Entry 1BD3 (X-ray diffraction, 1.93 A resolution); this record covers chains D and A of the 4 polymer chains in the assembly.

Chain D (and A):
Molecule: Uracil phosphoribosyltransferase
Organism: Toxoplasma gondii
Notes: EC 2.4.2.9; chain A of this document is another copy of the same molecule, construct and numbering; everything in this record applies to it too
UniProtKB: Q26998 (UPP_TOXGO); numbering as in UniProt (aligned over 2-244)
Amino-acid sequence (243 residues; each row starts with the number of its first residue):
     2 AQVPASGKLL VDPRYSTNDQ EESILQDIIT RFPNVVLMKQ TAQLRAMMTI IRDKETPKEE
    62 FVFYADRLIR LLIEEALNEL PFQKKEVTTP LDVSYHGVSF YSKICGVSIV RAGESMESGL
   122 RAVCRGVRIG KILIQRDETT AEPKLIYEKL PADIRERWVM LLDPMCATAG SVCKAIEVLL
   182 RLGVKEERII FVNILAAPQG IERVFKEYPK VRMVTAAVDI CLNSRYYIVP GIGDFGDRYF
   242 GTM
Not modelled in the structure: 2-20
Construct notes: conflict Gln-84 (Glu in Q26998), Glu-157 (Asp in Q26998); engineered mutation Val-128 (Cys in Q26998)
Curated features (UniProtKB/Swiss-Prot):
  - binding site (GTP): Lys-59, Arg-68, Tyr-102 to Ile-105, Arg-129, Arg-158
  - binding site (5-phospho-alpha-D-ribose 1-diphosphate): Arg-112, Arg-137, Asp-164 to Ser-172, Asp-235
  - binding site (uracil): Ile-229, Gly-234 to Phe-236
  - mutagenesis: Lys-59 (K59A: GTP-induced enzymatic activation is reduced 4-fold), Arg-68 (R68A: GTP-induced enzymatic activation is reduced 2-fold), Lys-150 (K150A: GTP-induced enzymatic activation is reduced 4-fold), Asp-235 (D235A/N: No enzymatic activity)

Interface between chain D and chain A:
Residue-residue contacts - 92 pairs, chain D then chain A:
  Lys-40(D) / Lys-40(A)
  Lys-40(D) / Glu-76(A)  salt bridge
  Thr-42(D) / Asn-79(A)
  Ala-43(D) / Asn-79(A)
  Ala-43(D) / Phe-83(A)  hydrophobic
  Ala-43(D) / Val-99(A)
  Ala-43(D) / Phe-101(A)
  Gln-44(D) / Leu-78(A)  hydrogen bond (side chain-backbone)
  Gln-44(D) / Asn-79(A)
  Gln-44(D) / Phe-101(A)
  Ala-47(D) / Val-99(A)
  Ala-47(D) / Phe-101(A)  hydrophobic
  Met-49(D) / Tyr-96(A)
  Thr-50(D) / Val-88(A)
  Thr-50(D) / Tyr-96(A)
  Thr-50(D) / Gly-98(A)
  Thr-50(D) / Val-99(A)
  Arg-53(D) / Thr-90(A)
  Arg-53(D) / Pro-91(A)
  Arg-53(D) / Tyr-96(A)
  Asp-54(D) / Val-88(A)
  Asp-54(D) / Thr-89(A)
  Lys-55(D) / Thr-89(A)  hydrogen bond (backbone-backbone)
  Lys-55(D) / Thr-90(A)
  Lys-55(D) / Pro-91(A)
  Lys-55(D) / Asp-93(A)  salt bridge
  Glu-61(D) / Arg-126(A)  salt bridge
  Phe-64(D) / Ala-123(A)
  Phe-64(D) / Val-124(A)
  Phe-64(D) / Arg-126(A)
  Arg-68(D) / Glu-75(A)  salt bridge
  Arg-68(D) / Leu-78(A)
  Arg-68(D) / Val-124(A)
  Arg-71(D) / Arg-71(A)
  Leu-72(D) / Leu-72(A)  hydrophobic
  Leu-72(D) / Glu-75(A)
  Glu-75(D) / Met-48(A)
  Glu-75(D) / Arg-68(A)  salt bridge
  Leu-78(D) / Gln-44(A)  hydrogen bond (backbone-side chain)
  Leu-78(D) / Arg-68(A)
  Asn-79(D) / Thr-42(A)  hydrogen bond
  Asn-79(D) / Ala-43(A)
  Asn-79(D) / Gln-44(A)
  Phe-83(D) / Ala-43(A)  hydrophobic
  Val-88(D) / Asp-54(A)
  Thr-89(D) / Asp-54(A)
  Thr-89(D) / Lys-55(A)  hydrogen bond (backbone-backbone)
  Thr-90(D) / Arg-53(A)
  Thr-90(D) / Lys-55(A)
  Thr-90(D) / Pro-231(A)  hydrogen bond (side chain-backbone)
  Thr-90(D) / Gly-232(A)  hydrogen bond (side chain-backbone)
  Pro-91(D) / Arg-53(A)
  Pro-91(D) / Lys-55(A)
  Pro-91(D) / Ile-233(A)
  Pro-91(D) / Arg-239(A)
  Leu-92(D) / Asn-224(A)
  Leu-92(D) / Tyr-228(A)  hydrophobic
  Leu-92(D) / Ile-229(A)
  Leu-92(D) / Val-230(A)  hydrophobic
  Leu-92(D) / Pro-231(A)
  Leu-92(D) / Gly-232(A)
  Leu-92(D) / Gly-234(A)
  Val-94(D) / Pro-231(A)  hydrophobic
  Ser-95(D) / Pro-231(A)
  Tyr-96(D) / Arg-46(A)  hydrogen bond
  Tyr-96(D) / Met-49(A)
  Tyr-96(D) / Thr-50(A)
  Tyr-96(D) / Arg-53(A)
  His-97(D) / Arg-46(A)  hydrogen bond (backbone-side chain)
  Gly-98(D) / Thr-50(A)
  Val-99(D) / Ala-43(A)
  Val-99(D) / Ala-47(A)
  Val-99(D) / Thr-50(A)
  Phe-101(D) / Ala-43(A)
  Phe-101(D) / Gln-44(A)
  Phe-101(D) / Ala-47(A)  hydrophobic
  Ala-123(D) / Phe-64(A)
  Val-124(D) / Phe-64(A)
  Val-124(D) / Arg-68(A)
  Arg-126(D) / Glu-61(A)  salt bridge
  Arg-126(D) / Phe-64(A)
  Asn-224(D) / Leu-92(A)
  Tyr-228(D) / Leu-92(A)  hydrophobic
  Ile-229(D) / Leu-92(A)
  Pro-231(D) / Thr-90(A)  hydrogen bond (backbone-side chain)
  Pro-231(D) / Leu-92(A)
  Pro-231(D) / Val-94(A)  hydrophobic
  Gly-232(D) / Thr-90(A)  hydrogen bond (backbone-side chain)
  Ile-233(D) / Pro-91(A)
  Gly-234(D) / Pro-91(A)
  Gly-234(D) / Leu-92(A)
  Arg-239(D) / Pro-91(A)
Interface residues without a listed pair, chain D (46 interface residues in all): Arg-46, Tyr-65, Asp-93, Val-230
Interface residues without a listed pair, chain A (47 interface residues in all): Tyr-65, Ser-95

Overview:
46 residues of chain D and 47 residues of chain A are in contact, with 11 hydrogen bonds and 6 salt bridges.
Among the polar pairs are Lys-40(D)/Glu-76(A), Lys-55(D)/Asp-93(A) and Glu-61(D)/Arg-126(A).
Both chains are Uracil phosphoribosyltransferase (Toxoplasma gondii). Entry 1BD3 (Structure of the apo uracil
phosphoribosyltransferase, 2 mutant C128V) was determined by X-ray diffraction together with 1UPF, 1BD4 and
1UPU from the same study.
